2I80 - chains A and B; structure by X-ray diffraction, 2.19 A resolution.

== Chain A (and B) ==
Name: D-alanine-D-alanine ligase
Source organism: Staphylococcus aureus
Notes: EC 6.3.2.4; chain B of this document is another copy of the same molecule, construct and numbering; everything in this record applies to it too
UniProt: Q5HEB7 (DDL_STAAC); residues 1-356 here = UniProt positions 1-356
Sequence (360 residues; numbered 1 to 360; the number before each row is that of its first residue):
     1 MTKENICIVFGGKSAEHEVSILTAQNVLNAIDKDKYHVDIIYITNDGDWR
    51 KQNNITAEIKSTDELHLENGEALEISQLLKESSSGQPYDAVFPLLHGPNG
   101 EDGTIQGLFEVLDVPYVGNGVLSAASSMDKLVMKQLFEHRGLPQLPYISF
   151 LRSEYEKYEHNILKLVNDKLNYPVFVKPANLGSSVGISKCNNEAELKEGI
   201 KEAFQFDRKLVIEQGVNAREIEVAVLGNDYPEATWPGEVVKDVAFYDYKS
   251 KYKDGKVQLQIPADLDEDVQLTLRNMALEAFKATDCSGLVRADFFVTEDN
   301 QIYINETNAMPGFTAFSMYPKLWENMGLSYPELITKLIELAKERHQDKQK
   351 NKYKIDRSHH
Disordered / not traced: 1-2, 246-256, 359-360 (chain B: 1-2, 246-256)
Construct notes: cloning artifact (357-360)
Residues lining bound ligands: G1L (3-chloro-2,2-dimethyl-N-[4-(trifluoromethyl)phenyl]propanamide): E16, V19, S20, T23, F92, P93, L94, L95, H96, V117, G118, L289, M310, P311, G312, F313, L337
Swiss-Prot annotation at these positions:
  - binding site (ATP): N167 to E222
  - binding site (Mg(2+)): D293, E306, N308
What the authors report for this chain:
  - binding site for G1L: E16, V19, F92, L94, H96, V117, L289, M310, P311, F313, L337
  - conformationally variable residues (order/disorder transition): S14 to E16, H96 to E101, A244 to Q258
  - catalytic residues: E16, V19, H96 (citing earlier work)
  - catalytic residues: R291, N308, G312 (proposed by the authors, not directly observed)

== Interface between chain A and chain B ==
Residue-residue contacts - 87 pairs, chain A then chain B:
  K13(A) with K352(B)
  W49(A) with V111(B), hydrophobic
  E74(A) with E74(B); S76(B), hydrogen bond; Q77(B), hydrogen bond
  I75(A) with E74(B); I75(B), hydrogen bond (backbone-backbone); S76(B), hydrogen bond (backbone-backbone)
  S76(A) with E74(B), hydrogen bond
  Q77(A) with D46(B); G47(B), hydrogen bond (side chain-backbone)
  N99(A) with E110(B), hydrogen bond (side chain-backbone); V111(B); D113(B), hydrogen bond
  G100(A) with E110(B); K348(B)
  T104(A) with G107(B); E110(B); V111(B)
  I105(A) with V111(B)
  G107(A) with T104(B)
  L108(A) with T104(B); L108(B), hydrophobic; V111(B), hydrophobic
  E110(A) with N99(B); E101(B); T104(B)
  V111(A) with T104(B); I105(B)
  L112(A) with I75(B), hydrophobic
  V121(A) with G103(B); V121(B), hydrophobic
  L122(A) with L122(B), hydrophobic; A125(B); D129(B); V132(B), hydrophobic
  A125(A) with L122(B), hydrophobic
  S126(A) with L122(B)
  D129(A) with L122(B)
  V132(A) with L122(B), hydrophobic
  Q135(A) with L136(B); H139(B)
  L136(A) with Q135(B)
  E138(A) with H139(B), salt bridge
  H139(A) with Q135(B); E138(B), salt bridge; Y147(B)
  R140(A) with E154(B), salt bridge
  Y147(A) with H139(B)
  L151(A) with K282(B)
  S153(A) with D229(B); Y230(B)
  E154(A) with R140(B), salt bridge; K282(B)
  E156(A) with Y230(B), hydrogen bond
  V185(A) with I355(B), hydrophobic; S358(B); H359(B)
  Q205(A) with N351(B), hydrogen bond (backbone-side chain); K354(B)
  F206(A) with N351(B), hydrogen bond (backbone-side chain); K354(B); I355(B), hydrophobic; S358(B)
  D207(A) with N351(B)
  R208(A) with D229(B), salt bridge; D285(B), salt bridge
  K209(A) with D285(B), salt bridge
  N228(A) with R208(B)
  D229(A) with R152(B), salt bridge; S153(B); R208(B), salt bridge
  Y230(A) with R152(B), hydrogen bond; S153(B); E156(B), hydrogen bond
  K282(A) with L151(B)
  D285(A) with L151(B); R208(B), salt bridge; K209(B), salt bridge
  N351(A) with Q205(B); F206(B)
  K352(A) with N99(B), hydrogen bond
  K354(A) with Q205(B); F206(B)
  I355(A) with L181(B), hydrophobic; F206(B), hydrophobic
  S358(A) with V185(B)
Other interface residues (no listed pair), chain A (54 interface residues in all): A15, P98, E101, G103, L181, E279, K348
Other interface residues (no listed pair), chain B (54 interface residues in all): D48, W49, L112, S126, N228

== Overview ==
Chain A and chain B each contribute 54 residues to their interface, with 14 hydrogen bonds and 11 salt
bridges. Polar pairs include E138(A)-H139(B), R140(A)-E154(B) and R208(A)-D229(B). Chain A binds compound G1L.
From the paper: catalytic residues E16(A), V19(A) and H96(A) among others; a binding site for G1L at E16(A),
V19(A) and F92(A) among others.
Chain A and chain B are both D-alanine-D-alanine ligase (Staphylococcus aureus); the structure, Allosteric
inhibition of Staphylococcus aureus D-alanine:D-alanine ligase revealed by crystallographic studies, was
determined by X-ray diffraction, deposited together with 2I87 and 2I8C.
